PDB entry 7XR1 | X-ray diffraction, 2.81 A resolution | chains B and F of the 6 polymer chains in the assembly

[Chain B]
Name: Tubulin beta chain
From: Sus scrofa
UniProtKB: A0A287AGU7 (A0A287AGU7_PIG); numbering as in UniProt (aligned over 1-445)
Chain sequence (445 residues; numbered 1 to 445; the number before each row is that of its first residue):
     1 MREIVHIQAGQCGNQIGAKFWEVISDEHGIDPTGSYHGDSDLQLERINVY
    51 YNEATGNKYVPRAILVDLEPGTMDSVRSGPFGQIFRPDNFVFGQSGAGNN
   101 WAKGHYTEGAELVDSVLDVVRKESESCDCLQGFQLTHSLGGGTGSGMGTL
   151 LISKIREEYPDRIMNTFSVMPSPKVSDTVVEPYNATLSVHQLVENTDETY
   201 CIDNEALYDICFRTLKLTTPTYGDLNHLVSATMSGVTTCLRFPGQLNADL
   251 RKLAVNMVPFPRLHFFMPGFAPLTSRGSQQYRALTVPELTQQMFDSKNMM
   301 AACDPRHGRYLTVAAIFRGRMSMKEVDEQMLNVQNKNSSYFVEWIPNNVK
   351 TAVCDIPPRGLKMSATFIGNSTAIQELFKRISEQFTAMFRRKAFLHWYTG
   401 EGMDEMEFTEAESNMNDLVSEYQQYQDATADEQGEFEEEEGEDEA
Disordered / not traced: 1, 277-279, 429-445
Metal / ion sites: Mg2+: Gln11 (together with GDP)
Small-molecule neighbours:
  - GDP (guanosine-5'-diphosphate): Gly10, Gln11, Cys12, Gln15, Ile16, Asp67, Asn99, Ser138, Gly140, Gly141, Gly142, Thr143, Gly144, Ser145, Val169, Pro171, Val175, Asp177, Glu181, Asn204, Leu207, Tyr222, Leu225, Asn226
  - GY2 (2-chloranyl-6-fluoranyl-N-(4-methoxyphenyl)-N-methyl-quinazolin-4-amine): Cys239, Leu240, Leu246, Ala248, Asp249, Lys252, Leu253, Asn256, Met257, Thr312, Val313, Ala314, Ala315, Ile316, Asn348, Lys350, Thr351, Ala352

[Chain F]
Name: TTL
From: Gallus gallus
UniProtKB: E1BQ43 (E1BQ43_CHICK); numbering as in UniProt (aligned over 1-378)
Chain sequence (384 residues; numbered 1 to 384; the number before each row is that of its first residue):
     1 MYTFVVRDENSSVYAEVSRLLLATGQWKRLRKDNPRFNLMLGERNRLPFG
    51 RLGHEPGLVQLVNYYRGADKLCRKASLVKLIKTSPELSESCTWFPESYVI
   101 YPTNLKTPVAPAQNGIRHLINNTRTDEREVFLAAYNRRREGREGNVWIAK
   151 SSAGAKGEGILISSEASELLDFIDEQGQVHVIQKYLEKPLLLEPGHRKFD
   201 IRSWVLVDHLYNIYLYREGVLRTSSEPYNSANFQDKTCHLTNHCIQKEYS
   251 KNYGRYEEGNEMFFEEFNQYLMDALNTTLENSILLQIKHIIRSCLMCIEP
   301 AISTKHLHYQSFQLFGFDFMVDEELKVWLIEVNGAPACAQKLYAELCQGI
   351 VDVAISSVFPLADTGQKTSQPTSIFIKLHHHHHH
Disordered / not traced: 105-124, 153-157, 363-371, 381-384
Sequence notes: expression tag (379-384)

[Interface between chain B and chain F]
Residue-residue contacts (10):
  Leu331(B) - Pro56(F)
  Gln334(B) - Arg36(F)  hydrogen bond
  Asn335(B) - Arg36(F)  hydrogen bond
  Asn335(B) - Pro56(F)
  Asn335(B) - Gly57(F)
  Asn335(B) - Leu58(F)
  Ser338(B) - Leu30(F)
  Ser338(B) - Asn34(F)  hydrogen bond
  Ser338(B) - Arg36(F)
  Asn347(B) - Arg36(F)
Other interface residues (no listed pair), chain B (6 interface residues in all): Lys336
Other interface residues (no listed pair), chain F (8 interface residues in all): Met1, Thr3

[In short]
Chain B and chain F form an interface of 6 and 8 residues respectively; the contacts include 3 hydrogen bonds.
Polar pairs include Gln334(B)-Arg36(F), Asn335(B)-Arg36(F) and Ser338(B)-Asn34(F). Bound to chain B: GDP and
compound GY2.
Chain B is Tubulin beta chain (Sus scrofa) and chain F is TTL (Gallus gallus); the structure, Crystal
structure of T2R-TTL-3a complex, was determined by X-ray diffraction.
